PDB entry 3CK8 | X-ray diffraction, 2.10 A resolution | chain A

[Chain A]
Name: SusD
Source organism: Bacteroides thetaiotaomicron
UniProtKB: Q8A1G2 (Q8A1G2_BACTN); residue numbers follow UniProt; this construct covers 26-551
Sequence (527 residues; row label = number of the first residue in the row):
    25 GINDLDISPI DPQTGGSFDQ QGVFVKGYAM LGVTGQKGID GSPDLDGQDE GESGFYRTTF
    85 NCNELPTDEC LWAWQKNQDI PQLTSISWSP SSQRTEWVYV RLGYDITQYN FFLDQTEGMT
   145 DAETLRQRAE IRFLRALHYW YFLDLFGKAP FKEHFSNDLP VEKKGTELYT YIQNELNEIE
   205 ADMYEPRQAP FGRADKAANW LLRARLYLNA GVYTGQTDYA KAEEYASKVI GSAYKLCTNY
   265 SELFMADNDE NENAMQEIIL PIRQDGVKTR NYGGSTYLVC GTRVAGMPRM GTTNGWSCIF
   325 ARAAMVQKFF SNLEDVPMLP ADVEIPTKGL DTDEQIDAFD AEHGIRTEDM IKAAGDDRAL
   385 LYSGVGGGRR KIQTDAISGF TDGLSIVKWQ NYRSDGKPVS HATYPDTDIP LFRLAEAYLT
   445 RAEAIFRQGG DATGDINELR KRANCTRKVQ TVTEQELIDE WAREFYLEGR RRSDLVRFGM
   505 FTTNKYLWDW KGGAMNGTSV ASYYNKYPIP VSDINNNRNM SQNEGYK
Not modelled in the structure: 25-36, 59-72
Sequence notes: expression tag (25)
Swiss-Prot annotation at these positions:
  - binding site (D-glucose): Asp73 to Gly75, Arg81, Trp98, Gln99, Asn101, Tyr296, Trp320
  - binding site (Ca(2+)): Asp273, Gln288, Asp430, Asp432
Metal / ion sites: Ca2+ site 1: Asp273, Gln288, Asp430, Asp432; Ca2+ site 2: Glu274 (together with 1,2-ethanediol)
Reported in the primary citation:
  - binding site for alpha-D-glucopyranose: Tyr296
  - conformationally variable residues (loop rearrangement): Asp70 to Ser77, Lys292 to Gly297

[Summary]
The Ca2+ site 1 is built by Asp273, Gln288, Asp430 and Asp432. Curated annotation (UniProt) lists 9
D-glucose-binding residues and 4 Ca2+-binding residues. From the paper: a binding site for
alpha-D-glucopyranose at Tyr296; conformational variability at Asp70 and Lys292.
Chain A is SusD (Bacteroides thetaiotaomicron); the structure, B. thetaiotaomicron SusD with
beta-cyclodextrin, was determined by X-ray diffraction together with 3CK9, 3CK7, 3CKB and 3CKC from the same
study.
